Entry 7X2D (electron microscopy, 3.30 A resolution); this record covers chains B and D of the 5 polymer chains in the assembly.

Chain B:
Molecule: Guanine nucleotide-binding protein G(I)/G(S)/G(T) subunit beta-1
Organism: Homo sapiens
UniProt: P62873 (GBB1_HUMAN); residues 2-340 here = UniProt positions 2-340
Amino-acid sequence (358 residues; row label = number of the first residue in the row; numbers below 1 keep their minus sign (Met-17 is residue -17)):
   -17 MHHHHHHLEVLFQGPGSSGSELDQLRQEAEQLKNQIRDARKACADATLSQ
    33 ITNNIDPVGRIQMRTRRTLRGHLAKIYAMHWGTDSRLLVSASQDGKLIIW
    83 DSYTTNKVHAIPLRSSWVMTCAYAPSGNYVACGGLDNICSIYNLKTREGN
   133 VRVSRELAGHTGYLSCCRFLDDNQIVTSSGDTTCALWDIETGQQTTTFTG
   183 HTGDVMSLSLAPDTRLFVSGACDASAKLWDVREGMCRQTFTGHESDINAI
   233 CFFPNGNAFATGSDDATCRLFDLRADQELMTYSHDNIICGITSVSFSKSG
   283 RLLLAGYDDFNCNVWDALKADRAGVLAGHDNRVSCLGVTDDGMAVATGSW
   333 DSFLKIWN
Not modelled in the structure: -17 to 1
Construct notes: initiating methionine (-17); expression tag (-16 to 1)
UniProt features mapped onto this chain:
  - modified residue: Ser2 (N-acetylserine), His266 (Phosphohistidine)

Chain D:
Molecule: Guanine nucleotide-binding protein G(I)/G(S)/G(O) subunit gamma-2
Organism: Homo sapiens
UniProt: P59768 (GBG2_HUMAN); numbering as in UniProt (aligned over 1-71)
Amino-acid sequence (71 residues; each row starts with the number of its first residue):
     1 MASNNTASIAQARKLVEQLKMEANIDRIKVSKAAADLMAYCEAHAKEDPL
    51 LTPVPASENPFREKKFFSAIL
Not modelled in the structure: 1-7, 64-71
Construct notes: engineered mutation Ser68 (Cys in P59768)
UniProt features mapped onto this chain:
  - modified residue: Ala2 (N-acetylalanine)

How chain B and chain D interact:
Contacting residue pairs (73; chain B residue first):
  Glu3(B) with Ile9(D)
  Leu4(B) with Ser8(D); Ile9(D)
  Leu7(B) with Ile9(D), hydrophobic; Arg13(D); Val16(D)
  Glu10(B) with Val16(D)
  Ala11(B) with Leu15(D), hydrophobic; Val16(D), hydrophobic; Leu19(D)
  Leu14(B) with Val16(D); Leu19(D), hydrophobic; Lys20(D)
  Gln17(B) with Ala23(D)
  Ile18(B) with Glu22(D); Arg27(D)
  Ala21(B) with Arg27(D)
  Arg22(B) with Glu22(D), salt bridge
  Ala24(B) with Lys29(D), hydrogen bond (backbone-side chain)
  Cys25(B) with Val30(D)
  Asp27(B) with Lys29(D); Ser31(D), hydrogen bond
  Leu30(B) with Ala34(D), hydrophobic
  Ile33(B) with Ser31(D); Met38(D), hydrophobic
  Thr34(B) with Met38(D)
  Val40(B) with Leu51(D), hydrophobic
  Met45(B) with Leu50(D), hydrophobic
  Arg48(B) with Arg62(D)
  Arg49(B) with Phe61(D), hydrogen bond (side chain-backbone)
  Ser84(B) with Phe61(D)
  Tyr85(B) with Pro60(D); Phe61(D), hydrophobic
  Cys218(B) with Gln18(D); Met21(D)
  Arg219(B) with Met21(D); Glu22(D)
  Gln220(B) with Ile25(D)
  Thr221(B) with Glu22(D)
  Phe235(B) with Cys41(D), hydrophobic
  Pro236(B) with Tyr40(D), hydrophobic
  Asn237(B) with Leu37(D); Tyr40(D)
  Ala240(B) with Leu37(D), hydrophobic
  Asp254(B) with Ala33(D)
  Arg256(B) with Arg27(D); Ile28(D), hydrogen bond (backbone-backbone); Asp36(D)
  Ala257(B) with Arg27(D); Ile28(D)
  Asp258(B) with Ile25(D); Arg27(D), salt bridge
  Gln259(B) with Val30(D)
  Leu261(B) with Leu37(D), hydrophobic
  Ser279(B) with Asp48(D), hydrogen bond; Leu50(D)
  Lys280(B) with Glu47(D), salt bridge; Asp48(D)
  Ser281(B) with Cys41(D); His44(D); Asp48(D), hydrogen bond
  Arg283(B) with Leu51(D)
  Leu284(B) with Leu50(D); Leu51(D), hydrophobic
  Leu300(B) with Cys41(D), hydrophobic
  Asp323(B) with Pro49(D)
  Gly324(B) with Pro49(D); Leu50(D)
  Met325(B) with Pro49(D), hydrophobic; Val54(D), hydrophobic
  Ala326(B) with Phe61(D), hydrophobic
  Ile338(B) with Phe61(D), hydrophobic
  Asn340(B) with Asn59(D), hydrogen bond
Other interface residues (no listed pair), chain B (58 interface residues in all): Ala28, Ile43, Trp63, Met217, Leu252, Gly282, Leu286, Val320, Val327, Trp339
Other interface residues (no listed pair), chain D (38 interface residues in all): Ala12, Asp26, Ala45

Summary:
58 residues of chain B and 38 residues of chain D are in contact, with 7 hydrogen bonds and 3 salt bridges.
Among the polar pairs are Arg22(B)-Glu22(D), Asp258(B)-Arg27(D) and Lys280(B)-Glu47(D).
Here chain B is Guanine nucleotide-binding protein G(I)/G(S)/G(T) subunit beta-1 and chain D is Guanine
nucleotide-binding protein G(I)/G(S)/G(O) subunit gamma-2, both from Homo sapiens. Entry 7X2D (Cryo-EM
structure of the tavapadon-bound D1 dopamine receptor and mini-Gs complex) was determined by electron
microscopy, deposited together with 7X2C and 7X2F.
